9VID - chains A and B; structure by electron microscopy, 2.22 A resolution.

[Chain A]
Name: Hemoglobin subunit alpha
From: Alligator mississippiensis
UniProt: P01999 (HBA_ALLMI); residues 0-141 here correspond to UniProt positions 1-142 (UniProt number = residue number + 1)
Amino-acid sequence (142 residues; each row starts with the number of its first residue; numbering starts at 0):
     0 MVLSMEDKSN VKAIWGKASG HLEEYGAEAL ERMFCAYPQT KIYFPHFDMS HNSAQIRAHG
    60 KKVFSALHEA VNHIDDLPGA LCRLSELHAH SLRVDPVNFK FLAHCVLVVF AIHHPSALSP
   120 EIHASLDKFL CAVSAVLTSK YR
Not modelled in the structure: 0
Ion coordination: heme Fe near His87 (its only coordinating residue here)
Ligand contacts:
  - carbon monoxide (CMO): Leu29, Phe43, His58, Val62, Leu101
  - heme (HEM): Met32, Thr39, Tyr42, Phe43, His45, Phe46, His58, Lys61, Val62, Ala65, Leu66, Arg82, Leu83, Leu86, His87, Leu91, Val93, Asn97, Phe98, Leu101, Val132, Leu136

[Chain B]
Name: Hemoglobin subunit beta
From: Alligator mississippiensis
UniProt: P02130 (HBB_ALLMI); residue numbers follow UniProt; this construct covers 1-146
Amino-acid sequence (146 residues; each row starts with the number of its first residue):
     1 ASFDAHERKF IVDLWAKVDV AQCGADALSR MLIVYPWKRR YFEHFGKMCN AHDILHNSKV
    61 QEHGKKVLAS FGEAVKHLDN IKGHFANLSK LHCEKFHVDP ENFKLLGDII IIVLAAHHPE
   121 DFSVECHAAF QKLVRQVAAA LAAEYH
Ion coordination: heme Fe near His92 (its only coordinating residue here)
Ligand contacts:
  - carbon monoxide (CMO): Leu28, Met31, Phe42, His63, Val67, Leu106
  - heme (HEM): Met31, Lys38, Tyr41, Phe42, His44, Phe45, His63, Lys66, Val67, Ser70, Phe71, Phe85, Leu88, Leu91, His92, Phe96, Val98, Asn102, Phe103, Leu106, Ile110, Val137, Leu141

[How chain A and chain B interact]
Contacting residue pairs (33; chain A residue first):
  Glu30(A) with Val124(B)
  Arg31(A) with Phe122(B), hydrogen bond (side chain-backbone); Ser123(B); His127(B), hydrogen bond
  Cys34(A) with Val124(B), hydrophobic; Ala128(B), hydrophobic
  Ala35(A) with Ala128(B), hydrophobic
  Tyr36(A) with Asp108(B); Gln131(B), hydrogen bond
  His103(A) with Asp108(B), salt bridge; Ile111(B); Ile112(B); Gln131(B)
  Leu106(A) with Ile112(B), hydrophobic
  Val107(A) with Ile111(B), hydrophobic; Ala115(B), hydrophobic; His127(B)
  Ala110(A) with Ile112(B); Ala116(B)
  Ile111(A) with Ala115(B); Pro119(B); Phe122(B)
  Pro114(A) with Ala116(B)
  Leu117(A) with Arg30(B), hydrogen bond (backbone-side chain)
  Ser118(A) with Arg30(B)
  Pro119(A) with Arg30(B); Ile33(B)
  Glu120(A) with Ala51(B)
  His122(A) with Arg30(B), hydrogen bond; Val34(B); Ile112(B)
  Ala123(A) with Val34(B), hydrophobic
  Asp126(A) with Val34(B)
Interface residues without a listed pair, chain A (19 interface residues in all): Cys104
Interface residues without a listed pair, chain B (22 interface residues in all): Asp26, Tyr35, Leu55, Ile109, Glu125, Arg135

[Overview]
Chain A and chain B form an interface of 19 and 22 residues respectively; the contacts include 5 hydrogen
bonds and 1 salt bridge. Polar pairs include His103(A)-Asp108(B), Arg31(A)-Phe122(B) and Arg31(A)-His127(B).
Chain A binds heme and carbon monoxide.
Chain A is Hemoglobin subunit alpha and chain B is Hemoglobin subunit beta, both from Alligator
mississippiensis; the structure, cryo-EM structure of alligator haemoglobin in the R conformation, was
determined by electron microscopy, deposited together with 9VIB, 9VIC and 9VIE.
